Entry 4Y6N (X-ray diffraction, 2.35 A resolution); this record covers chain A.

[Chain A]
Name: Glucosyl-3-phosphoglycerate synthase
Source organism: Mycobacterium tuberculosis
Notes: EC 2.4.1.266
UniProtKB: P9WMW9 (GPGS_MYCTU); residue numbers follow UniProt; this construct covers 1-324
Sequence (328 residues; numbered -3 to 324; the number before each row is that of its first residue; numbers below 1 keep their minus sign (Gly-3 is residue -3)):
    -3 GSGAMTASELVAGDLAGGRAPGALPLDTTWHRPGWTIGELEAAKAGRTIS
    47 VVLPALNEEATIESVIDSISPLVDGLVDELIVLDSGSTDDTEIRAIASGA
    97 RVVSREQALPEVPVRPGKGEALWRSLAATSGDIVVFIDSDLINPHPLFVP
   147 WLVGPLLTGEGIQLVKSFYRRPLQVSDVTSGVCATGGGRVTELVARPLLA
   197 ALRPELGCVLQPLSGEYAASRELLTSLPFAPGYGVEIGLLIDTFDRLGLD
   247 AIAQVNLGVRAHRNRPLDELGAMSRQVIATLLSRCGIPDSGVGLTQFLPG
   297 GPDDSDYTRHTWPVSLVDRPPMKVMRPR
Not modelled in the structure: -3 to 18, 167-180, 295-302, 323-324
Sequence notes: expression tag (-3 to 0)
Metal / ion sites: Mn2+: Asp136, His258 (together with uridine-5'-diphosphate-glucose)
Residues lining bound ligands:
  - 3-phosphoglyceric acid (3PG): Gly182, Gly183, Gly184, Arg185, Val186, Thr187, Leu209, His258, Arg259, Asn260, Arg261, Met269
  - uridine-5'-diphosphate-glucose (UPG): Pro50, Ala51, Leu52, Glu54, Ser81, Gly113, Lys114, Ala117, Asp134, Ser135, Asp136, Leu209, Gly211, Tyr229, Glu232, Arg256, His258, Arg259, Arg261, Met269, Val273
Curated features (UniProtKB/Swiss-Prot):
  - binding site (UDP-alpha-D-glucose): Pro50 to Glu54, Ser81, Lys114, Asp134, Ser135, Tyr229 to Glu232, Arg256 to Arg261
  - binding site ((2R)-2-O-(alpha-D-glucopyranosyl)-3-phospho-glycerate): Lys114, Gly184 to Thr187, Arg256
  - binding site (Mn(2+)): Asp136, His258
  - binding site ((2R)-3-phosphoglycerate): Gly184 to Thr187, Asn260

[Summary]
Ligands of chain A: 3-phosphoglyceric acid and uridine-5'-diphosphate-glucose. Asp136 and His258 coordinate
Mn2+. From UniProt: 19 UDP-alpha-D-glucose-binding residues, 6
(2R)-2-O-(alpha-D-glucopyranosyl)-3-phospho-glycerate-binding residues, Mn2+-binding residues Asp136 and
His258 and 5 (2R)-3-phosphoglycerate-binding residues.
Chain A is Glucosyl-3-phosphoglycerate synthase (Mycobacterium tuberculosis); the structure, Crystal structure
of glucosyl-3-phosphoglycerate synthase from Mycobacterium tuberculosis in complex with Mn2+,
uridine-diphosphate-glucose (UDP-Glc) and phosphoglyceric ..., was determined by X-ray diffraction, deposited
together with 4Y6U, 4Y7F, 4Y7G and 4Y9X.
